PDB entry 5E71 | X-ray diffraction, 1.70 A resolution | chain A

Chain A:
Protein: N2, N2-dimethylguanosine tRNA methyltransferase
Organism: Thermococcus kodakarensis (strain ATCC BAA-918 / JCM 12380 / KOD1)
Reference sequence: Q5JID5 (Q5JID5_THEKO); residues 1-331 here = UniProt positions 1-331
Sequence (346 residues; each row starts with the number of its first residue):
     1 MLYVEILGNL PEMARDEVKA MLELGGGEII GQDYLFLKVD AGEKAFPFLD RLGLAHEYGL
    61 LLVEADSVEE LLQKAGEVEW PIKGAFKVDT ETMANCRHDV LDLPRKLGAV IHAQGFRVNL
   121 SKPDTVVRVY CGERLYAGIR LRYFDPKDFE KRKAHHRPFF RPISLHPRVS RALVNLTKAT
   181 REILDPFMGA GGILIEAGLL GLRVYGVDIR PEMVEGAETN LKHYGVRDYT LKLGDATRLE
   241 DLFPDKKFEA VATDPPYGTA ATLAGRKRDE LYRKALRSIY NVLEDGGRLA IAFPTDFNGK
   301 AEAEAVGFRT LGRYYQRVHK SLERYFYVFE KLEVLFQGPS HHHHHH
Disordered / not traced: 258-265, 332-346
Disulfides: C96-C131
Differences from the reference sequence: expression tag (332-346)
From the paper describing this entry:
  - mutagenesis - F86A/K87A/V88A, V118A, V118A/L120A, L120A, K151A/R152A, R266A/K267A/R268A, R317A/K320A (nearly 50%): decreased catalytic activity
  - mutagenesis - K151A/R152A: abolished binding to tRNATrp
  - mutagenesis - F86A, K87A: unchanged catalytic activity
  - mutagenesis - V88A: increased catalytic activity

Summary:
From the paper: F86A/K87A/V88A, V118A and V118A/L120A, among others, reduce catalytic activity; K151A/R152A
abolish binding to tRNATrp; 10 substitutions were tested in all.
Chain A is N2, N2-dimethylguanosine tRNA methyltransferase (Thermococcus kodakarensis (strain ATCC BAA-918 /
JCM 12380 / KOD1)); the structure, Crystal structure of the archaeal tRNA m2G/m22G10 methyltransferase
(aTrm11) from Thermococcus kodakarensis, was determined by X-ray diffraction.
